9DB3 - chains A and B of the 3 polymer chains in the assembly; structure by electron microscopy, 2.30 A resolution.

== Chain A (and B) ==
Molecule: FCoV-23 S long with Do in swung-out conformation
Organism: Feline coronavirus
Notes: chain B of this document is another copy of the same molecule, construct and numbering; everything in this record applies to it too
Amino-acid sequence (1473 residues; row label = number of the first residue in the row; numbers below 1 keep their minus sign (Met-13 is residue -13)):
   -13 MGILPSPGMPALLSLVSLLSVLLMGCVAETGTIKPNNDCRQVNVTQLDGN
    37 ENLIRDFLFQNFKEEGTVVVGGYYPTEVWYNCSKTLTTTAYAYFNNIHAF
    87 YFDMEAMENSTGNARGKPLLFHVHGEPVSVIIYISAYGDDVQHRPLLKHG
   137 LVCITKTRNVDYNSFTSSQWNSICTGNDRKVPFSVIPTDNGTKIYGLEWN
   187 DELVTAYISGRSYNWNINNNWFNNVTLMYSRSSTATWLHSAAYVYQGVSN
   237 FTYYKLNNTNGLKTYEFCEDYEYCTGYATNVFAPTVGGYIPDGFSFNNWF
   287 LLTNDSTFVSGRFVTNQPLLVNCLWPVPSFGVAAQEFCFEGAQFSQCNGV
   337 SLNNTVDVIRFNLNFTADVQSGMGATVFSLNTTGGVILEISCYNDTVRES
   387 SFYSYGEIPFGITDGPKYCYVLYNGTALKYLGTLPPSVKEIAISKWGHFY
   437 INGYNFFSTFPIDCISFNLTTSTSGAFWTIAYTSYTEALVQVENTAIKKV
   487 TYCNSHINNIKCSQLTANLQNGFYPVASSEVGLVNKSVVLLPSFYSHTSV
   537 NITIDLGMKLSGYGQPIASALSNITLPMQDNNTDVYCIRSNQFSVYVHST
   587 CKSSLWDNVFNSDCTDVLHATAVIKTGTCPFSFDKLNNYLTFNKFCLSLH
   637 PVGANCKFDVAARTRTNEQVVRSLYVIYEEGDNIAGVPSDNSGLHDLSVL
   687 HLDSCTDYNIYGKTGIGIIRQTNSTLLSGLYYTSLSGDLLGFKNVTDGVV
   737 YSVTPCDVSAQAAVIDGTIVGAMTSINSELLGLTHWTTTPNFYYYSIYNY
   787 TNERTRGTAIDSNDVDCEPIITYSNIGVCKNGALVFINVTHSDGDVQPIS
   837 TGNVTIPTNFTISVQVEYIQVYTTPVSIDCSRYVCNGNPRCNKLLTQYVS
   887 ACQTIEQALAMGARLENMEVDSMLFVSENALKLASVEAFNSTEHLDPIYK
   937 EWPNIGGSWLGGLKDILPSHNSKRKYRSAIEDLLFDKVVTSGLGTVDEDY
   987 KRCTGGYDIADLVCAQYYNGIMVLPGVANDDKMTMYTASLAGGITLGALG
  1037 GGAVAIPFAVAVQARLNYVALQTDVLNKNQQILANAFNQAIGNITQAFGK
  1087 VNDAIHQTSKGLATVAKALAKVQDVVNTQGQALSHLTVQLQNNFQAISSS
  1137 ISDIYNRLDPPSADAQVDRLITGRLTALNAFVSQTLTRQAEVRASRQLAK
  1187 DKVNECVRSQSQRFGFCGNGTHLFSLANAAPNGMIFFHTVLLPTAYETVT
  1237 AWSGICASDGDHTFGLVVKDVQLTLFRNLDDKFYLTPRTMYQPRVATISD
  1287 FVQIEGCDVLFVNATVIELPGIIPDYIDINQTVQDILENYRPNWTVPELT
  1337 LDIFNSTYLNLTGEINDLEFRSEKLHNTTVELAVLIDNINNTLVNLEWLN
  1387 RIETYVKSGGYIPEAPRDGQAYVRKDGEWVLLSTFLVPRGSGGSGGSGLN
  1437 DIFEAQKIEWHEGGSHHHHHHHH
Not modelled in the structure: -13 to 17, 123-128, 393-398, 677-683, 788-800, 976-982, 1087-1097, 1308-1459
Disulfides: Cys25-Cys68, Cys139-Cys160, Cys254-Cys260, Cys309-Cys333, Cys324-Cys450, Cys378-Cys405, Cys489-Cys498, Cys573-Cys632, Cys587-Cys600, Cys615-Cys642, Cys691-Cys742, Cys803-Cys815, Cys866-Cys888, Cys871-Cys877, Cys989-Cys1000, Cys1192-Cys1203, Cys1242-Cys1293
Covalently attached groups: N-acetylglucosamine (NAG) linked to Asn29, Asn67, Asn95, Asn176, Asn210, Asn236, Asn243, Asn339, Asn367, Asn380, Asn410, Asn454, Asn521, Asn537, Asn559, Asn567, Asn709, Asn730, Asn785, Asn824, Asn839, Asn845, Asn926, Asn1079, Asn1205, Asn1299; glycan linked to Asn290, Asn350
Ligand contacts:
  - palmitoleic acid (PAM), molecule 1: Val363, Ile376, Cys378, Cys405, Leu417, Thr419, Leu420, Pro421, Ser423, Ile427, Ile437, Asn438, Phe442, Phe443
  - palmitoleic acid (PAM), molecule 2: Gly508, Phe509, Ser745, Gln747, Met759, Thr760, Ser761, Phe778, Tyr809
  - palmitoleic acid (PAM), molecule 3: Leu713, Gly715, Lys729, Val731, Gly734
  - palmitoleic acid (PAM), molecule 4: Ala896, Ala899, Arg900, Tyr986, Tyr1003, Met1008, Leu1010
Reported in the primary citation:
  - post-translational modification sites: Asn567

== Chain A / chain B interface ==
Contacting residue pairs - 154 pairs, chain A then chain B:
  Phe286(A) - Leu713(B)
  Phe286(A) - Ser714(B)
  Asp291(A) - Tyr717(B)
  Ser292(A) - Tyr717(B)  hydrogen bond (backbone-side chain)
  Ser292(A) - Thr719(B)  hydrogen bond
  Thr293(A) - Gly715(B)
  Thr293(A) - Tyr717(B)  hydrogen bond (backbone-backbone)
  Thr293(A) - Tyr718(B)
  Val383(A) - Phe530(B)
  Glu385(A) - Phe530(B)
  Tyr406(A) - Phe530(B)  hydrophobic
  Ala413(A) - Phe530(B)  hydrophobic
  Leu414(A) - Phe530(B)
  Lys415(A) - Phe530(B)
  Lys415(A) - Asn669(B)
  Tyr416(A) - Pro528(B)
  Tyr416(A) - Ser529(B)
  Tyr416(A) - Phe530(B)  hydrophobic
  Pro421(A) - Val731(B)
  Pro422(A) - Thr732(B)
  Asn438(A) - Leu713(B)  hydrogen bond (side chain-backbone)
  Asn438(A) - Ser714(B)  hydrogen bond (backbone-side chain)
  Asn438(A) - Gly715(B)  hydrogen bond (backbone-backbone)
  Tyr440(A) - Leu716(B)  hydrophobic
  Asn480(A) - Leu712(B)
  Thr481(A) - Ser714(B)
  Ser547(A) - Asp566(B)
  Gly548(A) - Asp566(B)  hydrogen bond (backbone-side chain)
  Tyr549(A) - Arg575(B)  hydrogen bond (side chain-backbone)
  Trp592(A) - Asp566(B)
  Trp592(A) - Asn567(B)
  Pro861(A) - Tyr809(B)
  Ser863(A) - Gln747(B)  hydrogen bond
  Asp865(A) - Val512(B)
  Asp865(A) - Ser745(B)  hydrogen bond
  Arg868(A) - Ala513(B)
  Arg868(A) - Asp743(B)  salt bridge
  Arg868(A) - Val744(B)
  Arg868(A) - Ser745(B)  hydrogen bond
  Ser886(A) - Leu501(B)
  Gln889(A) - Ser499(B)
  Gln889(A) - Gln500(B)
  Thr890(A) - Gln1117(B)
  Met897(A) - Ala1106(B)
  Met897(A) - Asp1110(B)
  Arg900(A) - Asn507(B)  hydrogen bond (side chain-backbone)
  Arg900(A) - Gly508(B)
  Leu901(A) - Ala1106(B)  hydrophobic
  Leu901(A) - Asp1110(B)
  Asn903(A) - Tyr809(B)
  Asn903(A) - Ser810(B)
  Met904(A) - Lys1103(B)
  Ser908(A) - Lys1103(B)
  Leu910(A) - Thr826(B)
  Phe911(A) - Val825(B)  hydrophobic
  Phe911(A) - Thr826(B)
  Phe911(A) - Ser828(B)
  Val912(A) - Val825(B)  hydrophobic
  Val912(A) - Thr826(B)  hydrogen bond (backbone-backbone)
  Val912(A) - His827(B)
  Val912(A) - Ser828(B)  hydrogen bond (backbone-backbone)
  Ser913(A) - Ser828(B)  hydrogen bond (side chain-backbone)
  Ser913(A) - Asp829(B)  hydrogen bond (side chain-backbone)
  Ile934(A) - Gly838(B)
  Tyr935(A) - Thr837(B)
  Trp938(A) - Leu1296(B)  hydrophobic
  Glu984(A) - Asn777(B)
  Asp985(A) - Pro776(B)
  Asp985(A) - Asn777(B)  hydrogen bond (backbone-side chain)
  Tyr986(A) - Ser761(B)
  Tyr986(A) - Asn777(B)  hydrogen bond (backbone-backbone)
  Lys987(A) - Ser761(B)
  Lys987(A) - Thr775(B)  hydrogen bond (side chain-backbone)
  Lys987(A) - Pro776(B)  hydrogen bond (side chain-backbone)
  Lys987(A) - Asn777(B)
  Lys987(A) - Phe778(B)
  Lys987(A) - Tyr779(B)
  Thr990(A) - Arg706(B)
  Thr990(A) - Val744(B)
  Thr990(A) - Ser761(B)  hydrogen bond (side chain-backbone)
  Thr990(A) - Ile762(B)
  Gly991(A) - Arg706(B)
  Gly992(A) - Arg706(B)
  Gly992(A) - Thr708(B)
  Gly992(A) - Ser738(B)  hydrogen bond (backbone-side chain)
  Tyr993(A) - Thr708(B)
  Asp994(A) - Thr708(B)
  Asp994(A) - Ser738(B)
  Ile995(A) - Leu726(B)
  Ile995(A) - Gly727(B)
  Ala996(A) - Leu726(B)
  Ala1001(A) - Ser720(B)
  Tyr1003(A) - Val744(B)
  Tyr1003(A) - Ser745(B)  hydrogen bond (side chain-backbone)
  Tyr1003(A) - Ser761(B)  hydrogen bond
  Tyr1004(A) - Thr740(B)
  Tyr1004(A) - Pro741(B)  hydrophobic
  Asn1005(A) - Ser722(B)  hydrogen bond
  Met1008(A) - Ser745(B)
  Met1008(A) - Gln747(B)
  Leu1010(A) - Tyr809(B)
  Ala1014(A) - Asn811(B)
  Lys1018(A) - Ser810(B)  hydrogen bond (side chain-backbone)
  Met1021(A) - Val825(B)  hydrophobic
  Gly1029(A) - Gln833(B)  hydrogen bond (backbone-side chain)
  Ile1030(A) - Gln833(B)
  Leu1032(A) - Gln833(B)
  Gly1033(A) - Asn839(B)
  Leu1035(A) - Asp829(B)
  Leu1035(A) - Gly830(B)
  Leu1035(A) - Asp831(B)
  Leu1035(A) - Val832(B)
  Leu1035(A) - Thr841(B)
  Ile1042(A) - Ile835(B)  hydrophobic
  Ala1050(A) - Pro834(B)
  Arg1051(A) - Gln833(B)
  Asn1053(A) - Val1257(B)
  Leu1057(A) - Val1254(B)
  Thr1059(A) - Ile1290(B)
  Thr1123(A) - Leu721(B)
  Leu1126(A) - Ser722(B)
  Gln1127(A) - Leu721(B)  hydrogen bond (side chain-backbone)
  Gln1127(A) - Ser722(B)
  Gln1127(A) - Gly723(B)
  Ile1133(A) - Pro616(B)
  Ser1138(A) - Thr700(B)
  Asp1139(A) - Thr700(B)  hydrogen bond (backbone-side chain)
  Tyr1141(A) - Lys621(B)
  Asn1142(A) - Lys621(B)
  Asn1142(A) - Asn624(B)  hydrogen bond (backbone-side chain)
  Asn1142(A) - Thr700(B)  hydrogen bond
  Arg1143(A) - Pro616(B)
  Arg1143(A) - Phe617(B)
  Arg1143(A) - Ser618(B)  hydrogen bond (backbone-backbone)
  Arg1143(A) - Lys621(B)
  Arg1143(A) - Leu626(B)
  Leu1144(A) - Thr612(B)
  Leu1144(A) - Pro616(B)
  Leu1144(A) - Phe617(B)  hydrophobic
  Leu1144(A) - Ser618(B)
  Leu1144(A) - Lys621(B)
  Asp1145(A) - Ser618(B)
  Thr1173(A) - Thr1173(B)
  Ala1176(A) - Glu1177(B)
  Asn1190(A) - Phe1200(B)
  Asn1190(A) - Gly1201(B)  hydrogen bond (side chain-backbone)
  Glu1191(A) - Arg1199(B)  salt bridge
  Arg1194(A) - Asp831(B)  salt bridge
  Arg1194(A) - Phe1200(B)
  Ser1195(A) - Phe1200(B)
  Arg1199(A) - Arg1199(B)
  Arg1280(A) - Val1288(B)
  Ser1285(A) - Lys1255(B)
  Asp1286(A) - Lys1255(B)  salt bridge
Interface residues without a listed pair, chain A (122 interface residues in all): Val295, Arg384, Leu417, Gly418, Thr419, Lys425, Phe442, Val656, Val657, Ile864, Val885, Glu892, Gln893, Ala899, Glu905, Asp907, Cys989, Leu998, Gly1006, Ala1034, Gly1036, Ala1047, Tyr1054, Ser1120, Gln1183, Lys1186, Asp1187, Gln1198, Val1281
Interface residues without a listed pair, chain B (113 interface residues in all): Pro511, Tyr531, Ser532, Asn577, Cys615, Val638, Gly639, Gly701, Asp733, Val736, Tyr737, Thr774, Thr808, Ile823, Val840, Ala1102, Lys1107, Asn1113, Leu1184, Gln1198, Phe1202, Tyr1232, Val1253, Gln1258, Ser1285, Gln1289

== In short ==
122 residues of chain A face 113 of chain B across their interface, with 33 hydrogen bonds and 4 salt bridges.
Polar pairs include Arg868(A)-Asp743(B), Glu1191(A)-Arg1199(B) and Arg1194(A)-Asp831(B). Chain A binds 4
copies of palmitoleic acid. The paper reports a modification site at Asn567(A).
Chain A and chain B are both FCoV-23 S long with Do in swung-out conformation (Feline coronavirus); the
structure, Molecular basis of pathogenicity of the recently emerged FCoV-23 coronavirus. FCoV-23 S long with
Do in ..., was determined by electron microscopy (same publication as 9DAZ, 9DB0, 9DB1, 9DBE and 9DBZ).
